6GK8 - chains H and I of the 3 polymer chains in the assembly; structure by X-ray diffraction, 2.85 A resolution.

[Chain H]
Name: Human fab antibody fragment of cbtau-28.1(s32r;e35k)
Organism: Homo sapiens
Notes: antibody fragment or engineered binder
Chain sequence (224 residues; numbered 1 to 224; the number before each row is that of its first residue):
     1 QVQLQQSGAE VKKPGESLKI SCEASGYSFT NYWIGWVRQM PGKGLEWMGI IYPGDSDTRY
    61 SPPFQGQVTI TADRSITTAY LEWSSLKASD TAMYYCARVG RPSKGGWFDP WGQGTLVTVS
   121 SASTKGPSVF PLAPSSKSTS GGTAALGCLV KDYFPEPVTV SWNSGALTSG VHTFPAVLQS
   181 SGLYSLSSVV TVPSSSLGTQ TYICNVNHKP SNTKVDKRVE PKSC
Disordered / not traced: 223-224
Disulfide bonds: Cys22-Cys96, Cys148-Cys204

[Chain I]
Name: Tau peptide A7731 (residues 52-71)
Notes: fragment: fab antibody fragment
Chain sequence (20 residues; row label = number of the first residue in the row):
    52 TEDGSEEPGS ETSDAKSTPT
Disordered / not traced: 52-56, 70-71

[Interface between chain H and chain I]
Pairs across the interface (17; chain H residue first):
  Trp33(H) with Asp65(I), hydrogen bond (side chain-backbone); Lys67(I)
  Tyr52(H) with Lys67(I); Ser68(I)
  Asp55(H) with Lys67(I), salt bridge
  Asp57(H) with Lys67(I), salt bridge
  Arg59(H) with Ser64(I), hydrogen bond (side chain-backbone); Asp65(I), salt bridge
  Arg101(H) with Ser61(I); Glu62(I), salt bridge
  Ser103(H) with Ala66(I); Lys67(I), hydrogen bond (backbone-backbone); Ser68(I), hydrogen bond (side chain-backbone); Thr69(I)
  Lys104(H) with Ser61(I); Glu62(I), salt bridge
  Gly105(H) with Ser61(I), hydrogen bond (backbone-backbone)
Interface residues without a listed pair, chain H (10 interface residues in all): Gly106
The authors on this interface:
  - residue pairs: Trp33(H)-Lys67(I), Tyr52(H)-Lys67(I), Arg59(H)-Asp65(I) (salt bridge), Ser103(H)-Lys67(I) (hydrogen bond)
  - epitope / paratope residues, chain H: Trp33(H), Tyr52(H), Arg59(H), Ser103(H)
  - epitope / paratope residues, chain I: Asp65(I), Lys67(I)

[Overview]
10 residues of chain H face 8 of chain I across their interface; the contacts include 5 hydrogen bonds and 5
salt bridges. Polar contacts include Asp55(H)-Lys67(I), Asp57(H)-Lys67(I) and Arg59(H)-Asp65(I). The paper
describes contacts between Trp33(H) and Lys67(I) and Tyr52(H) and Lys67(I); a salt bridge between Arg59(H) and
Asp65(I); a hydrogen bond between Ser103(H) and Lys67(I). From the paper: epitope/paratope residues Trp33(H),
Tyr52(H) and Asp65(I) among others.
Here chain H is Human fab antibody fragment of cbtau-28.1(s32r;e35k) (Homo sapiens) and chain I is Tau peptide
A7731 (residues 52-71). Entry 6GK8 (Crystal structure of anti-tau antibody dmCBTAU-28.1, double mutant (S32R,
E35K) of CBTAU-28.1, in complex with Tau ...) was determined by X-ray diffraction together with 5ZV3, 6GK7,
6DCV and 6DCW from the same study.
